Entry 6QBF (X-ray diffraction, 3.50 A resolution); this record covers chain A.

Chain A:
Molecule: Gelsolin
Organism: Homo sapiens
Reference sequence: P06396 (GELS_HUMAN); residues 1-755 here correspond to UniProt positions 28-782 (UniProt number = residue number + 27)
Amino-acid sequence (778 residues; numbered -22 to 755; the number before each row is that of its first residue; numbers below 1 keep their minus sign (Met-22 is residue -22)):
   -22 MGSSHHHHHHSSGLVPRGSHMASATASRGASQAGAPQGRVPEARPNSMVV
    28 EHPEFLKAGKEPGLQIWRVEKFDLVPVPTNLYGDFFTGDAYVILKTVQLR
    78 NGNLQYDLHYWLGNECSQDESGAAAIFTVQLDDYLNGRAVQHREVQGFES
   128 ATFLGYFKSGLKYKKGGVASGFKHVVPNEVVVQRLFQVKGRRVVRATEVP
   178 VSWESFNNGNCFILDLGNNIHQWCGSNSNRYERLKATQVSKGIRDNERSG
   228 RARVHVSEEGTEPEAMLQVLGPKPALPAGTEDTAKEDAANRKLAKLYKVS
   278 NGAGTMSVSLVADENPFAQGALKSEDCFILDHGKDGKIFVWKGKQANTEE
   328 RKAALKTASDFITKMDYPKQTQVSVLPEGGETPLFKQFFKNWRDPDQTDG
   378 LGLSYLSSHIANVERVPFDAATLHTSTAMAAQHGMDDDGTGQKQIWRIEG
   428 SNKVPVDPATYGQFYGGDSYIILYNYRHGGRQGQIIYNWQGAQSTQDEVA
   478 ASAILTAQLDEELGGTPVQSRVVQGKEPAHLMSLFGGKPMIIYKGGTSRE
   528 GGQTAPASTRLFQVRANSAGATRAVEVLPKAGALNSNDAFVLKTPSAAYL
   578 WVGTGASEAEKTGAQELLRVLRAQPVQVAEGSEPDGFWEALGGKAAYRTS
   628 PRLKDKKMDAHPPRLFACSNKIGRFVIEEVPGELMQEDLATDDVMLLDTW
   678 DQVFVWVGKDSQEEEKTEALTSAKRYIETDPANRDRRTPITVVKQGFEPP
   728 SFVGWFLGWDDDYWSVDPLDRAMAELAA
Unresolved in the structure: -22 to 26, 155-156, 259-263, 279-280, 373-377, 755
Construct notes: initiating methionine (-22); expression tag (-21 to 0); engineered mutation Asn187 (Asp214 in P06396)
Disulfides: Cys188-Cys201
UniProt features mapped onto this chain:
  - region: Asp96 to Gly99 (Actin-actin interfilament contact point)
  - binding site (Ca(2+)): Gly65, Asp66, Glu97, Asp109, Gly114, Ala116, Val145, Gly186, Glu209, Asp259, Glu302, Asp303, Glu327, Gly444, Asp445, Glu475, Asp487, Gly492, Pro494, Thr524 and 6 more in UniProt
  - binding site (a 1,2-diacyl-sn-glycero-3-phospho-(1D-myo-inositol-4,5-bisphosphate)): Lys135 to Lys142, Arg161 to Arg169
  - modified residue: Tyr59 (Phosphotyrosine), Tyr382 (Phosphotyrosine), Tyr438 (Phosphotyrosine), Lys557 (N6-acetyllysine), Tyr576 (Phosphotyrosine), Tyr624 (Phosphotyrosine), Thr715 (Phosphothreonine)
Reported in the primary citation:
  - disease-associated variants - G144R, D187N (citing earlier work)
  - mutagenesis - G144R (Tm 51.5 degC), D187N (Tm=54.5 degC): decreased stability

Overview:
UniProt lists 26 Ca2+-binding residues and 17 residues binding
1,2-diacyl-sn-glycero-3-phospho-(1D-myo-inositol-4,5-bisphosphate). The paper reports that G144R and D187N
reduce stability.
Chain A is Gelsolin (Homo sapiens); the structure, Crystal structure of the pathological D187N variant of
calcium-free human gelsolin, was determined by X-ray diffraction, deposited together with 6Q9R and 6Q9Z.
